Entry 7XR0 (X-ray diffraction, 2.70 A resolution); this record covers chains A and F of the 6 polymer chains in the assembly.

# Chain A
Molecule: Tubulin alpha-1B chain
Organism: Sus scrofa
UniProtKB: Q2XVP4 (TBA1B_PIG); residues 1-450 here = UniProt positions 1-450
Amino-acid sequence (450 residues; row label = number of the first residue in the row):
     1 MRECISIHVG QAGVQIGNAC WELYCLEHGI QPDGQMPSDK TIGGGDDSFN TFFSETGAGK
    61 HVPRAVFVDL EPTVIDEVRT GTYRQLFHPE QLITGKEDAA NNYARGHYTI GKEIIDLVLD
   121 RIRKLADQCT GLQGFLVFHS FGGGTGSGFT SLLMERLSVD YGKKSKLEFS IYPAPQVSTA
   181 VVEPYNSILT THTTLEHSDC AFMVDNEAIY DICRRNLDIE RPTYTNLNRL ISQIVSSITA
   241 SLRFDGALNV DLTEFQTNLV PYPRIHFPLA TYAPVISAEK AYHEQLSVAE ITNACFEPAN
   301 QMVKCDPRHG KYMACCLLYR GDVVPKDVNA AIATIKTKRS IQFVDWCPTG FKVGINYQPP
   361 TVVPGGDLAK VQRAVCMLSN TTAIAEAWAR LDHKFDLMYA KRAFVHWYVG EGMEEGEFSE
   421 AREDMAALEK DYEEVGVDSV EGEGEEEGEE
Unresolved in the structure: 438-450
Ion coordination: Ca2+: D39, T41, G44, E55
Small-molecule neighbours:
  - GTP (guanosine-5'-triphosphate): G10, Q11, A12, Q15, I16, D69, D98, A99, A100, N101, S140, G142, G143, G144, T145, G146, I171, P173, V177, S178, T179, E183, N206, Y224, L227, N228, I231
  - GWC (2-chloranyl-5-fluoranyl-N-(4-methoxyphenyl)-N-methyl-quinazolin-4-amine): T179, A180, V181
Curated features (UniProtKB/Swiss-Prot):
  - motif: M1 to C4 (MREC motif)
  - active site: E254
  - binding site (GTP): G10, Q11, A12, Q15, E71, A99, S140, G143, G144, T145, G146, T179, E183, N206, Y224, N228, L252
  - binding site (Mg(2+)): E71
  - modified residue: K40 (N6,N6,N6-trimethyllysine), S48 (Phosphoserine), S232 (Phosphoserine), Y282 (3'-nitrotyrosine), R339 (Omega-N-methylarginine), S439 (Phosphoserine), E443 (5-glutamyl polyglutamate), E445 (5-glutamyl polyglutamate)
  - cross-link (Glycyl lysine isopeptide (Lys-Gly)): K326 (interchain with G-Cter in ubiquitin), K370 (interchain with G-Cter in ubiquitin)

# Chain F
Molecule: TTL
Organism: Gallus gallus
UniProtKB: E1BQ43 (E1BQ43_CHICK); residues 1-378 here = UniProt positions 1-378
Amino-acid sequence (384 residues; numbered 1 to 384; the number before each row is that of its first residue):
     1 MYTFVVRDEN SSVYAEVSRL LLATGQWKRL RKDNPRFNLM LGERNRLPFG RLGHEPGLVQ
    61 LVNYYRGADK LCRKASLVKL IKTSPELSES CTWFPESYVI YPTNLKTPVA PAQNGIRHLI
   121 NNTRTDEREV FLAAYNRRRE GREGNVWIAK SSAGAKGEGI LISSEASELL DFIDEQGQVH
   181 VIQKYLEKPL LLEPGHRKFD IRSWVLVDHL YNIYLYREGV LRTSSEPYNS ANFQDKTCHL
   241 TNHCIQKEYS KNYGRYEEGN EMFFEEFNQY LMDALNTTLE NSILLQIKHI IRSCLMCIEP
   301 AISTKHLHYQ SFQLFGFDFM VDEELKVWLI EVNGAPACAQ KLYAELCQGI VDVAISSVFP
   361 LADTGQKTSQ PTSIFIKLHH HHHH
Unresolved in the structure: 105-124, 153-157, 363-371, 381-384
Sequence notes: expression tag (379-384)

# Interface between chain A and chain F
Residue-residue contacts (21):
  Q176(A) - P56(F)
  E207(A) - H54(F)  salt bridge
  P298(A) - L307(F)  hydrophobic
  K304(A) - H54(F)
  K304(A) - H308(F)
  D306(A) - L307(F)
  R308(A) - P300(F)  hydrogen bond (side chain-backbone)
  R308(A) - A301(F)  hydrogen bond (side chain-backbone)
  R308(A) - I302(F)
  R308(A) - S303(F)  hydrogen bond (side chain-backbone)
  R308(A) - L307(F)
  H309(A) - R66(F)  hydrogen bond (side chain-backbone)
  H309(A) - G67(F)
  H309(A) - A301(F)  hydrogen bond (side chain-backbone)
  S340(A) - A301(F)
  E386(A) - G50(F)
  E386(A) - R66(F)  salt bridge
  R390(A) - G50(F)
  R390(A) - H54(F)
  H393(A) - R51(F)
  E433(A) - R46(F)  salt bridge
Also at the interface, not in a pair above, chain A (16 interface residues in all): E297, C305, K338, K394
Also at the interface, not in a pair above, chain F (15 interface residues in all): E55, H306

# Summary
16 residues of chain A and 15 residues of chain F are in contact; the contacts include 5 hydrogen bonds and 3
salt bridges. Polar contacts include E207(A)-H54(F), E386(A)-R66(F) and E433(A)-R46(F). Chain A binds GTP and
compound GWC.
Here chain A is Tubulin alpha-1B chain (Sus scrofa) and chain F is TTL (Gallus gallus). Entry 7XR0 (Crystal
structure of T2R-TTL-27a complex) was determined by X-ray diffraction.
